PDB entry 6UQ1 | X-ray diffraction, 3.60 A resolution | chains N and A of the 13 polymer chains in the assembly

# Chain N
Molecule: Non-template strand DNA
Sequence (18 nucleotides; numbered 1 to 18; the number before each row is that of its first residue):
     1 TCAGCGAGAG AGAGAAGG
Disordered / not traced: 1, 18

# Chain A
Molecule: DNA-directed RNA polymerase II subunit RPB1
Organism: Saccharomyces cerevisiae (strain ATCC 204508 / S288c)
Notes: EC 2.7.7.6
UniProt: P04050 (RPB1_YEAST); residue numbers follow UniProt; this construct covers 1-1733
Sequence (1733 residues; numbered 1 to 1733; the number before each row is that of its first residue):
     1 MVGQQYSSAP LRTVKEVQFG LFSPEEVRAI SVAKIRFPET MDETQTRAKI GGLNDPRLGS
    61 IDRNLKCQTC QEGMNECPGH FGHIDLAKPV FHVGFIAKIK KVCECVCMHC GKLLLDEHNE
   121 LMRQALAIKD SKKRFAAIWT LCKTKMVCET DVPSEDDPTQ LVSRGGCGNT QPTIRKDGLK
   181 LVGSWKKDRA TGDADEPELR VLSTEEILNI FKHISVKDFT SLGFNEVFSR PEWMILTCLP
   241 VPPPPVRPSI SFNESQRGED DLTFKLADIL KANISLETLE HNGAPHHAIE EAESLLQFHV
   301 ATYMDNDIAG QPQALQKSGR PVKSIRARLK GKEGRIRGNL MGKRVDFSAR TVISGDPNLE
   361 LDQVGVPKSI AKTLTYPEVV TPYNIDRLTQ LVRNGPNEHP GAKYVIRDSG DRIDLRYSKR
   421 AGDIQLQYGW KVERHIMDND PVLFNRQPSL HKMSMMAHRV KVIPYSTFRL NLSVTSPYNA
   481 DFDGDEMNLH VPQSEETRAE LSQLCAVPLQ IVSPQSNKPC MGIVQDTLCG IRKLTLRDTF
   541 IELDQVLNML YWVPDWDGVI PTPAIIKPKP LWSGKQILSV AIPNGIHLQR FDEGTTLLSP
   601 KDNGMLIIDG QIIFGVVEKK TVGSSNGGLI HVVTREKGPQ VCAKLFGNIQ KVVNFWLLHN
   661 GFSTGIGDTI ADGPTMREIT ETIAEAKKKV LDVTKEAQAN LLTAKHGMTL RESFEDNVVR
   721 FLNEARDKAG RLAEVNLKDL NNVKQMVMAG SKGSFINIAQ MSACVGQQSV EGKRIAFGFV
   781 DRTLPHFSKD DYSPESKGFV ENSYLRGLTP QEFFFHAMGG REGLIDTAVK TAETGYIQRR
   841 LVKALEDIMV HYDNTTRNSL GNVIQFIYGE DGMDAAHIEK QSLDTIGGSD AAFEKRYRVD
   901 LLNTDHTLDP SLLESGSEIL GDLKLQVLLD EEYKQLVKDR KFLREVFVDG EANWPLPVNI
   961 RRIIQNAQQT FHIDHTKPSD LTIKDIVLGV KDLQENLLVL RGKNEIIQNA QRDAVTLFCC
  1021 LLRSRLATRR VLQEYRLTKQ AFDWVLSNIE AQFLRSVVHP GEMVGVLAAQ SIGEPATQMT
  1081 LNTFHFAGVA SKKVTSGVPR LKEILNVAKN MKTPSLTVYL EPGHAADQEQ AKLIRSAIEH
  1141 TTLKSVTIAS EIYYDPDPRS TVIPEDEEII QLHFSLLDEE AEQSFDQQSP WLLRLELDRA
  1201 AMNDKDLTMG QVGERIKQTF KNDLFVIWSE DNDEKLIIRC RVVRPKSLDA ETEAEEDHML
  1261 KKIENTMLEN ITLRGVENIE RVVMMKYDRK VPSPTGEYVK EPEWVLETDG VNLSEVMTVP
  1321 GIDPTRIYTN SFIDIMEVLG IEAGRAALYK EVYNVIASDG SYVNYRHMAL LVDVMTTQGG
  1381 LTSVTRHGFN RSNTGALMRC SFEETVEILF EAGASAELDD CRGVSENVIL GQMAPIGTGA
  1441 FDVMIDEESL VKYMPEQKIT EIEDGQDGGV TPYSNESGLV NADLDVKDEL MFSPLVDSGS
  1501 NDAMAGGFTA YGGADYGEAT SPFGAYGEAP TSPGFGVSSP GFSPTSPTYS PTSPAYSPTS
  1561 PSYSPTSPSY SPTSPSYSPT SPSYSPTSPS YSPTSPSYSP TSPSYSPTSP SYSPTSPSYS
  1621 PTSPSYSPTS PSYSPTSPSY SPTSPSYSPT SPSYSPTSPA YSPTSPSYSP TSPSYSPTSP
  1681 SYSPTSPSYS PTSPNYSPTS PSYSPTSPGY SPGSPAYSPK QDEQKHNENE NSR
Disordered / not traced: 1-2, 154-163, 187-198, 250-256, 1082-1091, 1177-1186, 1244-1256, 1447-1733
UniProt features mapped onto this chain:
  - region: Pro248 to Asp260 (Lid loop), Asn306 to Lys323 (Rudder loop), Pro810 to Glu822 (Bridging helix)
  - binding site (Zn(2+)): Cys67, Cys70, Cys77, His80, Cys107, Cys110, Cys148, Cys167
  - binding site (Mg(2+)): Asp481, Asp483, Asp485
  - modified residue: Thr1471 (Phosphothreonine)
  - cross-link (Glycyl lysine isopeptide (Lys-Gly)): Lys695 (interchain with G-Cter in ubiquitin), Lys1246 (interchain with G-Cter in ubiquitin), Lys1350 (interchain with G-Cter in ubiquitin)
Disulfides: Cys105-Cys142
Bound ions: Zn2+ site 1: Cys67, Cys77, His80; Zn2+ site 2: Cys107, Cys110, Cys148, Cys167; Mg2+: Asp481, Asp483, Asp485 (shared with 1 residue of chain R)

# How chain N and chain A interact
Pairs across the interface (13; chain N residue first):
  DC5(N) with Asn1106(A), phosphate contact; Val1107(A), phosphate contact; Ala1108(A), phosphate contact; Lys1109(A), phosphate contact; Asn1110(A), phosphate contact; His1387(A), phosphate contact
  DG6(N) with Lys1109(A), salt bridge to the phosphate; His1387(A), salt bridge to the phosphate
  DA7(N) with Lys101(A), phosphate contact
  DG8(N) with Lys100(A), phosphate contact; Lys101(A), salt bridge to the phosphate; Trp139(A), sugar contact
  DG10(N) with Arg175(A), salt bridge to the phosphate
Interface residues without a listed pair, chain N (6 interface residues in all): DA9
Interface residues without a listed pair, chain A (11 interface residues in all): Lys143

# Summary
6 residues of chain N face 11 of chain A across their interface, with 4 salt bridges. Polar contacts include
DG6(N)-Lys1109(A), DG6(N)-His1387(A) and DG8(N)-Lys101(A). Curated annotation (UniProt) lists 8 Zn2+-binding
residues and 3 Mg2+-binding residues on chain A.
Here chain N is Non-template strand DNA and chain A is DNA-directed RNA polymerase II subunit RPB1
(Saccharomyces cerevisiae (strain ATCC 204508 / S288c)). Entry 6UQ1 (RNA polymerase II elongation complex with
5-guanidinohydantoin lesion in state 6) was determined by X-ray diffraction together with 6UPX, 6UPY, 6UPZ,
6UQ0, 6UQ2 and 6UQ3 from the same study.
